8ZI1 - chains B and F of the 8 polymer chains in the assembly; structure by electron microscopy, 2.92 A resolution.

== Chain B ==
Protein: ATP synthase subunit alpha
Organism: Acinetobacter baumannii AB5075
Notes: EC 7.1.2.2
UniProt: A3M142 (ATPA_ACIBT); residues 1-514 here = UniProt positions 1-514
Chain sequence (514 residues; row label = number of the first residue in the row):
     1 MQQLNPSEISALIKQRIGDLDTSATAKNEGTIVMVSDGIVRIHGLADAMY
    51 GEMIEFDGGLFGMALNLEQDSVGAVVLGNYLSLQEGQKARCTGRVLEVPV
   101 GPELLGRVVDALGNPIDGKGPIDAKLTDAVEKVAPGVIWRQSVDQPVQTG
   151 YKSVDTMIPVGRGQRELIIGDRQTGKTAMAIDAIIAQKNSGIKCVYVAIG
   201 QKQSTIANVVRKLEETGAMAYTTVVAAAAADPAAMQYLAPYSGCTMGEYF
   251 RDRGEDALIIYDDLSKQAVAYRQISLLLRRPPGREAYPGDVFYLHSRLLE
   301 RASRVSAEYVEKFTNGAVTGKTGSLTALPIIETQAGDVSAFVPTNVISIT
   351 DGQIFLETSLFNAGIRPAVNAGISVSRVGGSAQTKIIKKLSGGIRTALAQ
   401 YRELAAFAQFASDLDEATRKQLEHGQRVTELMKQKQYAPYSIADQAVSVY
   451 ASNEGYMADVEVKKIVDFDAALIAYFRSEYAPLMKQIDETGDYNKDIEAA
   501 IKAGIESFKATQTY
Not modelled in the structure: 1-25
UniProt features mapped onto this chain:
  - binding site (ATP): Gly-170 to Thr-177
  - site: Ser-374 (Required for activity)
Small-molecule neighbours: ATP (adenosine-5'-triphosphate): Tyr-151, Arg-172, Gln-173, Thr-174, Gly-175, Lys-176, Thr-177, Ala-178, Phe-361, Arg-366, Pro-367, Gln-434, Lys-435, Gln-436

== Chain F ==
Protein: ATP synthase subunit beta
Organism: Acinetobacter baumannii AB5075
Notes: EC 7.1.2.2
UniProt: V5VHQ6 (V5VHQ6_ACIBA); residue numbers follow UniProt; this construct covers 1-464
Chain sequence (464 residues; each row starts with the number of its first residue):
     1 MSSGRIIQIIGAVIDVEFERTSVPKIYDALQVDGTETTLEVQQQLGDGVV
    51 RTIAMGSTEGLKRGLTVTSTNAPISVPVGTATLGRIMDVLGRPIDEAGPV
   101 ATEERLPIHRQAPSYAEQAASTDLLETGIKVIDLLCPFAKGGKVGLFGGA
   151 GVGKTVNMMELINNIAKAHSGLSVFAGVGERTREGNDFYHEMKDSNVLDK
   201 VAMVYGQMNEPPGNRLRVALTGLTMAEYFRDEKDENGKGRDVLLFVDNIY
   251 RYTLAGTEVSALLGRMPSAVGYQPTLAEEMGVLQERITSTKSGSITSIQA
   301 VYVPADDLTDPSPATTFAHLDATVVLSRDIASSGIYPAIDPLDSTSRQLD
   351 PLVVGQEHYEIARAVQNVLQRYKELKDIIAILGMDELAEEDKLVVYRARK
   401 IQRFFSQPFHVAEVFTGAPGKLVPLKETIRGFKGLLAGEYDHIPEQAFYM
   451 VGGIDEVIAKAEKL
Not modelled in the structure: 1

== How chain B and chain F interact ==
Contacting residue pairs - 52 pairs, chain B then chain F:
  Gly-44(B) / Arg-63(F)
  Leu-45(B) / Arg-63(F)
  Ala-46(B) / Arg-63(F)
  Asp-47(B) / Lys-62(F)  salt bridge
  Ala-48(B) / Lys-62(F)
  Met-49(B) / Gly-60(F)
  Met-49(B) / Leu-61(F)
  Tyr-50(B) / Thr-58(F)
  Tyr-50(B) / Glu-59(F)
  Tyr-50(B) / Gly-60(F)
  Tyr-50(B) / Leu-61(F)  hydrogen bond (backbone-backbone)
  Asn-66(B) / Ile-10(F)
  Leu-67(B) / Gln-8(F)
  Leu-67(B) / Ile-9(F)  hydrogen bond (backbone-backbone)
  Leu-67(B) / Arg-63(F)
  Glu-68(B) / Ile-7(F)
  Glu-68(B) / Gln-8(F)
  Glu-68(B) / Arg-63(F)  hydrogen bond (backbone-side chain)
  Gln-69(B) / Ile-7(F)
  Gln-69(B) / Gln-8(F)
  Ser-71(B) / Arg-63(F)  hydrogen bond (backbone-side chain)
  Val-72(B) / Arg-63(F)
  Glu-131(B) / Glu-59(F)
  Ala-134(B) / Asn-209(F)
  Val-137(B) / Thr-182(F)
  Val-137(B) / Asn-186(F)  hydrogen bond (backbone-side chain)
  Ile-138(B) / Ile-94(F)
  Ile-138(B) / Asp-95(F)
  Trp-139(B) / Glu-96(F)
  Arg-140(B) / Thr-182(F)
  Arg-165(B) / Arg-181(F)
  Arg-280(B) / Ile-10(F)
  Pro-281(B) / Ala-261(F)
  Asp-290(B) / Leu-262(F)
  Phe-292(B) / Glu-258(F)
  Tyr-293(B) / Asn-209(F)
  Tyr-293(B) / Pro-211(F)
  Ser-296(B) / Met-208(F)  hydrogen bond (side chain-backbone)
  Ser-296(B) / Asn-209(F)
  Glu-300(B) / Thr-182(F)  hydrogen bond
  Glu-300(B) / Asn-209(F)
  Ser-348(B) / Arg-181(F)  hydrogen bond (backbone-side chain)
  Ser-348(B) / Met-208(F)
  Ile-349(B) / Arg-181(F)
  Ile-349(B) / Met-208(F)  hydrophobic
  Thr-350(B) / Arg-181(F)
  Asp-351(B) / Arg-181(F)  salt bridge
  Asp-351(B) / Arg-183(F)  salt bridge
  Arg-377(B) / Ala-150(F)
  Arg-377(B) / Arg-181(F)
  Arg-377(B) / Glu-184(F)  salt bridge
  Val-378(B) / Arg-183(F)
Other interface residues (no listed pair), chain B (38 interface residues in all): Gly-136, Ser-142, Val-143, Gly-289, Arg-297
Other interface residues (no listed pair), chain F (33 interface residues in all): Gly-11, Gly-185, Asp-187, Tyr-189, Tyr-205, Gln-207, Glu-210, Arg-215

== In short ==
Chain B and chain F form an interface of 38 and 33 residues respectively, with 8 hydrogen bonds and 4 salt
bridges. Polar contacts include Asp-47(B)/Lys-62(F), Asp-351(B)/Arg-181(F) and Asp-351(B)/Arg-183(F). Chain B
binds ATP. From UniProt: 8 ATP-binding residues on chain B.
Here chain B is ATP synthase subunit alpha and chain F is ATP synthase subunit beta, both from Acinetobacter
baumannii AB5075. Entry 8ZI1 (Cryo-EM reveals transition states of the Acinetobacter baumannii F1-ATPase
rotary subunits gamma and epsilon and novel ...) was determined by electron microscopy together with 8ZI0,
8ZI2 and 8ZI3 from the same study.
